Entry 3PCJ (X-ray diffraction, 2.13 A resolution); this record covers chains B and N of the 12 polymer chains in the assembly.

Chain B:
Name: Protocatechuate 3,4-dioxygenase
From: Pseudomonas putida
Notes: EC 1.13.11.3
UniProtKB: P00436 (PCXA_PSEPU); numbering as in UniProt (aligned over 1-200)
Sequence (200 residues; row label = number of the first residue in the row):
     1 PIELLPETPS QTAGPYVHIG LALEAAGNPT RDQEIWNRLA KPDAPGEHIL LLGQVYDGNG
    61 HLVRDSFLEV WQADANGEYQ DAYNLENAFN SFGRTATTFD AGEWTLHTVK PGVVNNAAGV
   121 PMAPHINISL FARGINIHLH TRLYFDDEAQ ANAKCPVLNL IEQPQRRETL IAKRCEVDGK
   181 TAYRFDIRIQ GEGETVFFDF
Residues lining bound ligands: 2-hydroxyisonicotinic acid N-oxide (INO): Thr12, Gly14, Pro15, Arg133

Chain N:
Name: Protocatechuate 3,4-dioxygenase
From: Pseudomonas putida
Notes: EC 1.13.11.3
UniProtKB: P00437 (PCXB_PSEPU); residues 301-538 here correspond to UniProt positions 1-238 (UniProt number = residue number - 300)
Sequence (238 residues; row label = number of the first residue in the row):
   301 PAQDNSRFVI RDRNWHPKAL TPDYKTSIAR SPRQALVSIP QSISETTGPN FSHLGFGAHD
   361 HDLLLNFNNG GLPIGERIIV AGRVVDQYGK PVPNTLVEMW QANAGGRYRH KNDRYLAPLD
   421 PNFGGVGRCL TDSDGYYSFR TIKPGPYPWR NGPNDWRPAH IHFGISGPSI ATKLITQLYF
   481 EGDPLIPMCP IVKSIANPEA VQQLIAKLDM NNANPMDCLA YRFDIVLRGQ RKTHFENC
Unresolved in the structure: 368-370, 537-538
Covalent attachments: beta-mercaptoethanol (BME) linked to Cys429
Ion coordination: Fe ion: Tyr408, His460, His462 (together with 2-hydroxyisonicotinic acid N-oxide)
Residues lining bound ligands: 2-hydroxyisonicotinic acid N-oxide (INO): Tyr324, Tyr408, Tyr447, Trp449, Arg457, His460, His462, Gln477, Ile491

Chain B / chain N interface:
Contacting residue pairs (171):
  Leu4(B) with Val309(N), hydrophobic; Gln387(N); Tyr388(N)
  Leu5(B) with Asp386(N); Gln387(N), hydrogen bond (backbone-side chain); Gly389(N); Val526(N), hydrophobic
  Pro6(B) with Trp315(N), hydrophobic; Gln503(N); Val526(N)
  Glu7(B) with Arg311(N), salt bridge; Trp315(N), hydrogen bond (backbone-side chain); His316(N), salt bridge; Gln387(N); Leu474(N); Gln503(N), hydrogen bond (backbone-side chain); Val526(N); Arg528(N)
  Thr8(B) with His316(N); Leu474(N); Thr476(N); Gln503(N), hydrogen bond (backbone-side chain); Leu504(N); Ile525(N); Val526(N), hydrogen bond (side chain-backbone)
  Pro9(B) with His316(N); Thr476(N), hydrogen bond (backbone-side chain); Ile495(N), hydrophobic; Ala500(N); Gln503(N); Leu504(N)
  Ser10(B) with His316(N), hydrogen bond (backbone-side chain); Pro317(N); Ile475(N), hydrogen bond (side chain-backbone)
  Gln11(B) with Ile475(N), hydrogen bond (backbone-backbone); Thr476(N); Gln477(N); Tyr479(N), hydrogen bond; Ile491(N); Val492(N); Ser494(N); Ile495(N); Leu504(N)
  Thr12(B) with Tyr324(N); Gln477(N), hydrogen bond (backbone-side chain)
  Ala13(B) with Trp400(N); His462(N), hydrogen bond (backbone-side chain); Ile475(N), hydrophobic
  Pro15(B) with His410(N)
  Tyr16(B) with Trp400(N); Tyr408(N), hydrophobic; His410(N); Asn412(N); Asp413(N); Tyr447(N), hydrogen bond
  Val17(B) with Trp400(N)
  His18(B) with His410(N)
  Ile19(B) with Trp400(N); Tyr408(N), hydrophobic; Arg409(N); His410(N); Val426(N)
  Gly20(B) with Trp400(N); Val426(N)
  Leu21(B) with Glu398(N); Trp400(N), hydrophobic; Ile475(N), hydrophobic
  Ala25(B) with Lys411(N), hydrogen bond (backbone-side chain)
  Ala26(B) with Lys411(N)
  Gly27(B) with Lys411(N)
  Asn28(B) with Arg409(N), hydrogen bond (side chain-backbone)
  Arg31(B) with Val426(N); Arg428(N)
  Gln33(B) with Leu354(N); Gly355(N), hydrogen bond (side chain-backbone); Arg428(N), hydrogen bond (backbone-side chain)
  Glu34(B) with Arg428(N), salt bridge
  Ile35(B) with Phe351(N), hydrophobic; Leu354(N), hydrophobic
  Asp57(B) with Ala329(N)
  Gly58(B) with Ala329(N), hydrogen bond (backbone-backbone)
  Asn59(B) with Ala329(N)
  Val63(B) with Arg330(N)
  Asp65(B) with Arg330(N), salt bridge
  Glu69(B) with Lys473(N), salt bridge
  Trp71(B) with Ser344(N), hydrogen bond (side chain-backbone); Thr347(N), hydrogen bond; Gly348(N); Pro349(N); Ile470(N), hydrophobic
  Glu78(B) with Pro301(N)
  Tyr79(B) with Pro301(N); Ala302(N), hydrogen bond (backbone-backbone); Ile343(N), hydrophobic; Ser344(N), hydrogen bond; Thr347(N)
  Asp81(B) with Ala302(N); Gly348(N); Pro349(N); Asn350(N), hydrogen bond (backbone-backbone)
  Ala82(B) with Asn350(N)
  Tyr83(B) with Asn350(N), hydrogen bond (backbone-backbone); Phe351(N), hydrophobic; His353(N)
  Asn84(B) with His353(N)
  Phe92(B) with Pro349(N), hydrophobic; Phe351(N), hydrophobic
  Arg94(B) with Glu398(N), salt bridge; Lys473(N)
  Phe99(B) with His410(N); Lys411(N)
  Ala117(B) with Asp304(N); Arg307(N); Gln341(N); Glu536(N)
  Met122(B) with Ser342(N)
  His125(B) with Ser344(N), hydrogen bond
  Asn127(B) with Ser344(N); Glu345(N)
  Phe131(B) with Lys473(N); Ile475(N), hydrophobic
  Arg133(B) with Tyr324(N); Thr326(N); Arg330(N), hydrogen bond (backbone-side chain)
  Gly134(B) with Tyr324(N), hydrogen bond (backbone-side chain); Thr326(N); Ser327(N); Arg330(N)
  Ile135(B) with Arg330(N)
  Asn136(B) with Pro317(N); Lys318(N), hydrogen bond (side chain-backbone); Ala319(N); Thr321(N), hydrogen bond; Tyr324(N); Ser494(N)
  Ile137(B) with Arg313(N); His316(N); Pro317(N)
  His138(B) with Lys473(N)
  Leu139(B) with Pro332(N), hydrophobic
  Arg142(B) with Ser342(N); Ser344(N); Glu345(N), salt bridge
  Leu160(B) with Pro340(N)
  Arg166(B) with Gln334(N)
  Ile189(B) with Arg330(N); Ser331(N); Pro332(N)
  Gln190(B) with Ile328(N), hydrogen bond (side chain-backbone); Ala329(N); Ser331(N), hydrogen bond (side chain-backbone); Arg333(N)
  Glu194(B) with Pro332(N); Arg333(N), hydrogen bond (side chain-backbone); Gln334(N), hydrogen bond (side chain-backbone)
  Phe197(B) with Pro332(N), hydrophobic; Leu336(N); Val337(N), hydrogen bond (backbone-backbone)
  Phe198(B) with Val337(N); Ile339(N), hydrophobic
  Asp199(B) with Arg313(N), salt bridge; Val337(N), hydrogen bond (backbone-backbone); Ser338(N); Ile339(N), hydrogen bond (backbone-backbone)
  Phe200(B) with Ile310(N); Ile339(N); Gln341(N), hydrogen bond (backbone-side chain); Glu345(N); Ile470(N), hydrophobic; Ala471(N), hydrophobic; Arg528(N), hydrogen bond (backbone-side chain)
Other interface residues (no listed pair), chain B (75 interface residues in all): Leu23, Glu24, Pro29, Gln80, Val114, Asn115, Asn116, Ala132, His140, Val157, Ile161, Val196
Other interface residues (no listed pair), chain N (84 interface residues in all): Ala335, Asp360, Phe367, Val385, Leu396, Asp524, Leu527

In short:
75 residues of chain B face 84 of chain N across their interface, with 38 hydrogen bonds and 8 salt bridges.
Polar pairs include Glu7(B)-Arg311(N), Glu7(B)-His316(N) and Glu34(B)-Arg428(N). 2-hydroxyisonicotinic acid
N-oxide is bound between chain B and chain N.
Here chain B is Protocatechuate 3,4-dioxygenase and chain N is Protocatechuate 3,4-dioxygenase, both from
Pseudomonas putida. Entry 3PCJ (Structure of protocatechuate 3,4-dioxygenase complexed with
2-hydroxyisonicotinic acid N-oxide) was determined by X-ray diffraction (same publication as 3PCA, 3PCK, 3PCL
and 3PCM).
